9CYX - chains A and Q of the 6 polymer chains in the assembly; structure by electron microscopy, 3.30 A resolution.

[Chain A]
Name: Outer capsid protein lambda-2
Organism: Mammalian orthoreovirus 3 Dearing
Notes: EC 2.7.7.50, 2.1.1.56
UniProtKB: P11079 (LMBD2_REOVD); numbering as in UniProt (aligned over 2-1289)
Chain sequence (1288 residues; numbered 2 to 1289; the number before each row is that of its first residue):
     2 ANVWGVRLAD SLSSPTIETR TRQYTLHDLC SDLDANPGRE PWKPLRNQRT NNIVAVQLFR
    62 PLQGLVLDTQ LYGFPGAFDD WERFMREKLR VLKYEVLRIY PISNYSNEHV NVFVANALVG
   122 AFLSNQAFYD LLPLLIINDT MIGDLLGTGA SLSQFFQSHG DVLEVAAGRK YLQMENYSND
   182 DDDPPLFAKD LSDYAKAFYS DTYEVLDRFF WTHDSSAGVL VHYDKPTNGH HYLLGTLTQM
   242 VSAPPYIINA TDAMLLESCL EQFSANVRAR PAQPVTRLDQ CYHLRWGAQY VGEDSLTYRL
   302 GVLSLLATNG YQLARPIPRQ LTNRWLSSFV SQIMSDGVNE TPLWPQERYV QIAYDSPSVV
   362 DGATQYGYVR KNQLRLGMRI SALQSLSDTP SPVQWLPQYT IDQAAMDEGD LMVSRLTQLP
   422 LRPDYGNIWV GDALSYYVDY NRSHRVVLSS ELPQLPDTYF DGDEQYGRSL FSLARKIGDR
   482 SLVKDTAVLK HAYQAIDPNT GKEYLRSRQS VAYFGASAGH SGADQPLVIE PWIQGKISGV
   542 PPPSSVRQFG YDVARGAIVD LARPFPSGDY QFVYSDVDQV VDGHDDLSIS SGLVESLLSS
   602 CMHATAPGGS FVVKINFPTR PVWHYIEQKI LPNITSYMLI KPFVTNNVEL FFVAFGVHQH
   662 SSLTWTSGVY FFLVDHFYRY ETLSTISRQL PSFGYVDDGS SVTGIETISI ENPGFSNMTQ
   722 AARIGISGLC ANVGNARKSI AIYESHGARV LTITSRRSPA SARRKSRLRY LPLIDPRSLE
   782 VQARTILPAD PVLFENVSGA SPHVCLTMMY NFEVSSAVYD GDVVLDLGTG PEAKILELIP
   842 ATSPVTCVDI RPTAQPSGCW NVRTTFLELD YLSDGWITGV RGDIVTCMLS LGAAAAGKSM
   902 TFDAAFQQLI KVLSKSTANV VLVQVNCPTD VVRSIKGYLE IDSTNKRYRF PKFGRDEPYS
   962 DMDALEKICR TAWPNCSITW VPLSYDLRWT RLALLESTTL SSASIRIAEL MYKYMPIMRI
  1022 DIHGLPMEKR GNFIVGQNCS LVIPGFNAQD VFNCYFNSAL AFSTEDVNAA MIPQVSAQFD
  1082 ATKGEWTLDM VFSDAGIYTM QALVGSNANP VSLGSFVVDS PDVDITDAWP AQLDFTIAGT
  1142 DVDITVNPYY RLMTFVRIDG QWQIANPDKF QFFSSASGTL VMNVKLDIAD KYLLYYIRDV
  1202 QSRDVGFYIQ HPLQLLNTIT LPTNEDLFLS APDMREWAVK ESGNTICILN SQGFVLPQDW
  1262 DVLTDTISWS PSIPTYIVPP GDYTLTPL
Disordered / not traced: 1176-1179

[Chain Q]
Name: Inner capsid protein sigma-2
Organism: Mammalian orthoreovirus 3 Dearing
UniProtKB: P03525 (SIGM2_REOVD); numbering as in UniProt (aligned over 2-418)
Chain sequence (417 residues; numbered 2 to 418; the number before each row is that of its first residue):
     2 ARAAFLFKTV GFGGLQNVPI NDELSSHLLR AGNSPWQLTQ FLDWISLGRG LATSALVPTA
    62 GSRYYQMSCL LSGTLQIPFR PNHRWGDIRF LRLVWSAPTL DGLVVAPPQV LAQPALQAQA
   122 DRVYDCDDYP FLARDPRFKH RVYQQLSAVT LLNLTGFGPI SYVRVDEDMW SGDVNQLLMN
   182 YFGHTFAEIA YTLCQASANR PWEYDGTYAR MTQIVLSLFW LSYVGVIHQQ NTYRTFYFQC
   242 NRRGDAAEVW ILSCSLNHSA QIRPGNRSLF VMPTSPDWNM DVNLILSSTL TGCLCSGSQL
   302 PLIDNNSVPA VSRNIHGWTG RAGNQLHGFQ VRRMVTEFCD RLRRDGVMTQ AQQNQVEALA
   362 DQTQQFKRDK LETWAREDDQ YNQAHPNSTM FRTKPFTNAQ WGRGNTGATS AAIAALI
UniProt features mapped onto this chain:
  - natural variant: A188 (A188V: In strain: Mutant ts447), A323 (A323V: In strain: Mutant ts447), N383 (N383D: In strain: Mutant ts447)

[Chain A / chain Q interface]
Pairs across the interface (12; chain A residue first):
  E205(A) - A2(Q)
  R209(A) - W203(Q)
  R209(A) - E204(Q)  salt bridge
  W212(A) - P137(Q)
  W212(A) - R138(Q)  hydrogen bond (backbone-side chain)
  W212(A) - H141(Q)
  W287(A) - P137(Q)  hydrophobic
  A289(A) - R135(Q)
  Q290(A) - R135(Q)
  R349(A) - D126(Q)  salt bridge
  R349(A) - D128(Q)
  R349(A) - D129(Q)  salt bridge
Also at the interface, not in a pair above, chain Q (16 interface residues in all): R3, A4, A134, D136, P202, Y205

[In short]
The interface between chain A and chain Q involves 7 residues on one side and 16 on the other, with 1 hydrogen
bond and 3 salt bridges. Polar contacts include R209(A)-E204(Q), R349(A)-D126(Q) and R349(A)-D129(Q).
Chain A is Outer capsid protein lambda-2 and chain Q is Inner capsid protein sigma-2, both from Mammalian
orthoreovirus 3 Dearing; the structure, Cryo-EM structure of MRV full core, was determined by electron
microscopy (same publication as 9CYT and 9CYY).
